Entry 4XGX (X-ray diffraction, 1.90 A resolution); this record covers chains A and B.

Chain A (and B):
Name: FAD:protein FMN transferase
Organism: Escherichia coli
Notes: EC 2.7.1.180; fragment: Soluble fragment; chain B of this document is another copy of the same molecule, construct and numbering; everything in this record applies to it too
UniProtKB: P0AB85 (APBE_ECOLI); residues 2-332 here correspond to UniProt positions 21-351 (UniProt number = residue number + 19)
Chain sequence (340 residues; each row starts with the number of its first residue):
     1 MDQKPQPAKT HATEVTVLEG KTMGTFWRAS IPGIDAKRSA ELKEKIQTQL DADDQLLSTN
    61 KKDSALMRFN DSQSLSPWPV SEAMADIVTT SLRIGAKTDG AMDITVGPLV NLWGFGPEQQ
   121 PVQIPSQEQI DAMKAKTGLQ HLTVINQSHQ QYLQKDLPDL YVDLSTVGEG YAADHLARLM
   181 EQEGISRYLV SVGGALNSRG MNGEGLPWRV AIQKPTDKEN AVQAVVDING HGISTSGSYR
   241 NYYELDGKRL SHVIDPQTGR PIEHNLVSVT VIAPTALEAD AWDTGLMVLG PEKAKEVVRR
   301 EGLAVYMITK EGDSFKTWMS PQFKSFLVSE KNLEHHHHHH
Unresolved in the structure: 1-12, 115-121, 213-223, 242-250, 330-340 (chain B: 1-12, 116-120, 215-223, 242-251, 330-340)
Construct notes: initiating methionine (1); engineered mutation Asn60 (Tyr79 in P0AB85); expression tag (333-340)
Swiss-Prot annotation at these positions:
  - binding site (FAD): Met23, Ala101 to Asp103, Asp163, Glu169, Ile254
  - binding site (Mg(2+)): Thr166, Asp280, Asp283, Thr284
Metal / ion sites: Mg2+ site 1: Thr166, Asp280, Thr284; Mg2+ site 2: Glu169 (together with ADP)
Small-molecule neighbours: ADP (adenosine-5'-diphosphate): Ala101, Met102, Asp103, Ile104, Val106, Val110, Asp163, Ser165, Thr166, Glu169, Gly237, Ser238, Tyr239, Arg240, Ser251, His252, Val253, Ile254, Pro256, Thr284, Val288
Reported in the primary citation:
  - Mg2+ coordination: Thr166, Glu169, Asp280, Thr284
  - binding site for ADP: Arg240
  - conformationally variable residues (side-chain flip): Asp283

How chain A and chain B interact:
Contacting residue pairs (59):
  Glu82(A) - Arg93(B)
  Glu82(A) - Lys97(B)  salt bridge
  Ala85(A) - Arg93(B)
  Asp86(A) - Arg93(B)  salt bridge
  Thr89(A) - Asn146(B)  hydrogen bond
  Leu92(A) - Ser148(B)  hydrogen bond (backbone-side chain)
  Arg93(A) - Glu82(B)
  Arg93(A) - Ala85(B)
  Arg93(A) - Asp86(B)  salt bridge
  Arg93(A) - Asn146(B)  hydrogen bond
  Arg93(A) - Ser148(B)
  Ala96(A) - Ser148(B)
  Ala96(A) - His149(B)
  Lys97(A) - Glu82(B)  salt bridge
  Leu139(A) - Ser148(B)
  Thr143(A) - Ile145(B)
  Thr143(A) - Asn146(B)
  Thr143(A) - Gln147(B)  hydrogen bond
  Val144(A) - Val144(B)
  Val144(A) - Ile145(B)
  Val144(A) - Asn146(B)  hydrogen bond (backbone-backbone)
  Ile145(A) - Thr143(B)
  Ile145(A) - Val144(B)
  Asn146(A) - Thr89(B)  hydrogen bond
  Asn146(A) - Arg93(B)  hydrogen bond
  Asn146(A) - Thr143(B)
  Asn146(A) - Val144(B)  hydrogen bond (backbone-backbone)
  Asn146(A) - Asn146(B)
  Gln147(A) - Thr143(B)  hydrogen bond
  Ser148(A) - Leu92(B)  hydrogen bond (side chain-backbone)
  Ser148(A) - Ala96(B)
  Ser148(A) - Leu139(B)
  His149(A) - Ala96(B)
  Glu181(A) - His231(B)  salt bridge
  Glu181(A) - Gln322(B)
  Gln182(A) - Glu301(B)  hydrogen bond (side chain-backbone)
  Gln182(A) - Gly302(B)
  Gln182(A) - Gln322(B)  hydrogen bond (backbone-side chain)
  Gly184(A) - Ser325(B)
  Ser186(A) - Ser325(B)
  Arg199(A) - Asp227(B)  salt bridge
  Arg199(A) - Ile228(B)
  Arg199(A) - Asn229(B)  hydrogen bond (side chain-backbone)
  Arg199(A) - His231(B)
  Arg199(A) - Phe326(B)
  Pro207(A) - Met201(B)  hydrophobic
  Gly230(A) - Arg199(B)  hydrogen bond (backbone-side chain)
  Gly230(A) - Gly230(B)
  His231(A) - Glu181(B)  salt bridge
  His231(A) - Arg199(B)
  Pro274(A) - Arg178(B)
  Pro274(A) - Glu181(B)
  Glu301(A) - Gln182(B)  hydrogen bond (backbone-side chain)
  Gly302(A) - Gln182(B)
  Leu303(A) - Arg178(B)
  Gln322(A) - Glu181(B)
  Gln322(A) - Gln182(B)  hydrogen bond (side chain-backbone)
  Ser325(A) - Gly184(B)
  Ser325(A) - Ser186(B)  hydrogen bond (backbone-side chain)
Interface residues without a listed pair, chain A (34 interface residues in all): Gln140, Leu142, Gln151, Phe326
Interface residues without a listed pair, chain B (37 interface residues in all): Gln140, Leu142, Gln151, Pro274

Summary:
The interface between chain A and chain B involves 34 residues on one side and 37 on the other; the contacts
include 17 hydrogen bonds and 7 salt bridges. Polar pairs include Glu82(A)-Lys97(B), Asp86(A)-Arg93(B) and
Glu181(A)-His231(B). From the paper: a binding site for ADP at Arg240(A); Mg2+ coordination by Thr166(A),
Glu169(A) and Asp280(A) among others.
Both chains are FAD:protein FMN transferase (Escherichia coli). Entry 4XGX (Crystal structure of Escherichia
coli Flavin trafficking protein, an FMN transferase, Y60N mutant, ADP-inhibited) was determined by X-ray
diffraction (same publication as 4XGV and 4XHF).
